PDB entry 8B9B | electron microscopy, 3.50 A resolution | chains 4 and Q of the 23 polymer chains in the assembly

Chain 4:
Name: DNA replication licensing factor MCM4
Source organism: Saccharomyces cerevisiae
Notes: EC 3.6.4.12
Reference sequence: P30665 (MCM4_YEAST); residues 1-933 here = UniProt positions 1-933
Chain sequence (933 residues; row label = number of the first residue in the row):
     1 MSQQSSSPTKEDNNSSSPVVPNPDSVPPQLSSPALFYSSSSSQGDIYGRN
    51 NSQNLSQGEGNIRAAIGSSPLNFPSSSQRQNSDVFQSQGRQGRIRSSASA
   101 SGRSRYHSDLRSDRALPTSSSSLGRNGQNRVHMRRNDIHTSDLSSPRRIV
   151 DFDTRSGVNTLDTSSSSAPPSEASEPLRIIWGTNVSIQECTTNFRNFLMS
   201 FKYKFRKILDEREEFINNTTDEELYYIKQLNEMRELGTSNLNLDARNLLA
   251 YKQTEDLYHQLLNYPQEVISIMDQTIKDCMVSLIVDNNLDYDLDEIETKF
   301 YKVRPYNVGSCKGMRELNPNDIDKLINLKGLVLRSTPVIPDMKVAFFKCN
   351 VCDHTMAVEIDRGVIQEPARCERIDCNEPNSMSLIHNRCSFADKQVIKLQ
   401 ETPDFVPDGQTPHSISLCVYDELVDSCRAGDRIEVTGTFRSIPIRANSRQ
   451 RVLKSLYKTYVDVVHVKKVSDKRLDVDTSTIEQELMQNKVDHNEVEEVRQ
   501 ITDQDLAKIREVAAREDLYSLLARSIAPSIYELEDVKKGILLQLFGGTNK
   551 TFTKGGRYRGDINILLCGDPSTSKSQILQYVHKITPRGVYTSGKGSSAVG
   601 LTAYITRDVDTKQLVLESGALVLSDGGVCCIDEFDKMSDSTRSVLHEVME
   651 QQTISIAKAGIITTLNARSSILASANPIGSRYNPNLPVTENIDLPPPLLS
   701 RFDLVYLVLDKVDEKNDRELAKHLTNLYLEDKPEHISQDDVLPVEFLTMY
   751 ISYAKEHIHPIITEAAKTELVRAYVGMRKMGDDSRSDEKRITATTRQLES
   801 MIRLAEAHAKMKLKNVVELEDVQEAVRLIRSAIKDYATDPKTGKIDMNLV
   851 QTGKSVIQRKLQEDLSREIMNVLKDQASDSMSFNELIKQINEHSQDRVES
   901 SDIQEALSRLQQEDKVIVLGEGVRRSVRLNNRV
Unresolved in the structure: 1-173, 470-500, 607-613, 781-791, 851-933
Ion coordination: Zn2+: Cys-349, Cys-352, Cys-371, Cys-376
Ligand contacts: AMP-PNP (ANP; phosphoaminophosphonic acid-adenylate ester): Ser-529, Ile-530, Tyr-531, Asp-569, Pro-570, Ser-571, Thr-572, Ser-573, Lys-574, Ser-575, Gln-576, Glu-633, Asn-676, Leu-724
Swiss-Prot annotation at these positions:
  - motif: Ser-700 to Asp-703 (Arginine finger)
  - binding site (ATP): Gly-568 to Ser-575
  - modified residue (Phosphoserine): Ser-52, Ser-56, Ser-69
  - mutagenesis: Lys-574 (K574A: Loss of MCM2-7 complex helicase activity)

Chain Q:
Molecule: Leading strand DNA
Sequence (84 nucleotides; row label = number of the first residue in the row):
     2 TAGAGTAGGAAGTGAGGTAAGTGATTAGAGAATTGGAGAGTGTGTTTTTT
    52 TTTTTTTTTTTTTTTTTTTTTTTTTTTTTTTTTT
Unresolved in the structure: 2-25, 49-52, 65-85

Interface between chain 4 and chain Q:
Pairs across the interface (11):
  Arg-449(4) / DT46(Q)  sugar contact
  Arg-449(4) / DT47(Q)  salt bridge to the phosphate
  Ser-597(4) / DT58(Q)  hydrogen bond to the phosphate
  Val-599(4) / DT57(Q)  phosphate contact
  Tyr-604(4) / DT57(Q)  sugar contact
  Ile-605(4) / DT56(Q)  phosphate contact
  Ile-605(4) / DT57(Q)  hydrogen bond to the phosphate
  Lys-658(4) / DT56(Q)  phosphate contact
  Lys-658(4) / DT57(Q)  salt bridge to the phosphate
  Ala-659(4) / DT55(Q)  phosphate contact
  Ala-659(4) / DT56(Q)  hydrogen bond to the phosphate
Also at the interface, not in a pair above, chain 4 (9 interface residues in all): Gly-600, Ala-603

Overview:
9 residues of chain 4 face 6 of chain Q across their interface, with 3 hydrogen bonds and 2 salt bridges.
Among the polar pairs are Ser-597(4)/DT58(Q), Ile-605(4)/DT57(Q) and Ala-659(4)/DT56(Q). Bound to chain 4:
AMP-PNP.
Here chain 4 is DNA replication licensing factor MCM4 (Saccharomyces cerevisiae) and chain Q is Leading strand
DNA. Entry 8B9B (S. cerevisiae replisome + Ctf4, bound by pol alpha. Complex engaged with a fork DNA substrate
...) was determined by electron microscopy together with 8B9A and 8B9C from the same study.
